Entry 9E21 (electron microscopy, 3.10 A resolution); this record covers chains H and L of the 3 polymer chains in the assembly.

== Chain H ==
Molecule: 52 Fab Heavy chain
Organism: Homo sapiens
Notes: antibody fragment or engineered binder
Sequence (117 residues; each row starts with the number of its first residue):
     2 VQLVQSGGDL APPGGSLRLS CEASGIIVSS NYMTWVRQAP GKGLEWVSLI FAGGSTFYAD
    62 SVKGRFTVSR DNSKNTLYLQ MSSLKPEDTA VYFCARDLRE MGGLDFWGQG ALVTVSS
Disulfide bonds: C22-C95

== Chain L ==
Molecule: 52 Fab light chain
Organism: Homo sapiens
Notes: antibody fragment or engineered binder
Sequence (106 residues; each row starts with the number of its first residue):
     2 IQMTQSPSSV SASIGDTVTI TCRASQGIPS WVAWYQQKPG KAPKLLIYGA SNLQRGVPSR
    62 FSGSGSGTDF TLTISSLQPE DLAVYYCHQS DSLPGIFGGG TKVEIK

== Chain H / chain L interface ==
Residue-residue contacts - 31 pairs, chain H then chain L:
  Q39(H) - Q38(L)  hydrogen bond
  Q39(H) - Y87(L)
  G44(H) - Y87(L)
  L45(H) - P44(L)  hydrophobic
  L45(H) - Y87(L)  hydrophobic
  L45(H) - F98(L)
  W47(H) - L94(L)
  W47(H) - P95(L)  hydrophobic
  W47(H) - G96(L)
  L50(H) - L94(L)  hydrophobic
  F58(H) - L94(L)  hydrophobic
  F94(H) - A43(L)  hydrophobic
  R100(H) - S91(L)
  R100(H) - D92(L)
  R100(H) - S93(L)  hydrogen bond (side chain-backbone)
  R100(H) - L94(L)
  E101(H) - W32(L)
  E101(H) - S91(L)
  E101(H) - D92(L)
  M102(H) - Y49(L)
  G103(H) - L46(L)
  G103(H) - Y49(L)
  G104(H) - Y36(L)
  L105(H) - Y36(L)  hydrogen bond (backbone-side chain)
  L105(H) - L46(L)
  L105(H) - F98(L)  hydrophobic
  D106(H) - L46(L)
  W108(H) - Y36(L)  hydrophobic
  W108(H) - A43(L)  hydrophobic
  W108(H) - P44(L)  hydrogen bond (side chain-backbone)
  G109(H) - A43(L)
Other interface residues (no listed pair), chain H (19 interface residues in all): V37, K43, F52
Other interface residues (no listed pair), chain L (16 interface residues in all): K42

== In short ==
The interface between chain H and chain L involves 19 residues on one side and 16 on the other; the contacts
include 4 hydrogen bonds. Polar pairs include Q39(H)-Q38(L), R100(H)-S93(L) and L105(H)-Y36(L).
Here chain H is 52 Fab Heavy chain and chain L is 52 Fab light chain, both from Homo sapiens. Entry 9E21
(CryoEM structure of a broadly neutralizing anti-SARS-CoV-2 antibody 52) was determined by electron
microscopy.
